4RTM - chains A and G of the 3 polymer chains in the assembly; structure by X-ray diffraction, 2.50 A resolution.

== Chain A ==
Name: DNA adenine methylase
Source organism: Escherichia coli
Reference sequence: H0Q7C9 (H0Q7C9_ECOLI); numbering as in UniProt (aligned over 1-278)
Amino-acid sequence (298 residues; row label = number of the first residue in the row; numbers below 1 keep their minus sign (Met-19 is residue -19)):
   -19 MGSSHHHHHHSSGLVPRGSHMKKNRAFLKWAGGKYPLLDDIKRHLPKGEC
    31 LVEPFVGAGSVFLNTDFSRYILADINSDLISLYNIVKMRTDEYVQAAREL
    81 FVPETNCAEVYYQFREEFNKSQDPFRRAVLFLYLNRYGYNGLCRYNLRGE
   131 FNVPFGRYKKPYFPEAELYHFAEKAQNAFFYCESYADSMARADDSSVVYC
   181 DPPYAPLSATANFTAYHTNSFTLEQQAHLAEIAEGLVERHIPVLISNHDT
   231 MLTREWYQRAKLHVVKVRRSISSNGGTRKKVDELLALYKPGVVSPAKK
Not modelled in the structure: -19 to 2, 189-198, 247-259, 271-278
Construct notes: expression tag (-19 to 0)
Ligand contacts: S-adenosylmethionine (SAM): Trp10, Ala11, Gly12, Gly13, Lys14, Pro34, Phe35, Val36, Gly37, Ala38, Gly39, Ser40, Asp54, Ile55, Asn56, Leu59, Glu163, Ser164, Tyr165, Asp181, Pro182, Pro183, Tyr184, Phe201, Gln205
From the paper describing this entry:
  - binding site for the 11-nt DNA strand (chain G): Arg124

== Chain G ==
Molecule: 11-nt DNA strand
Sequence (11 nucleotides; each row starts with the number of its first residue):
     1 ACGATCTTTAG

== Chain A / chain G interface ==
Residue-residue contacts (11):
  Tyr92(A) - DG11(G)  phosphate contact
  Arg95(A) - DG11(G)  salt bridge to the phosphate
  Arg124(A) - DA10(G)  hydrogen bond to the base
  Arg124(A) - DG11(G)  hydrogen bond to the base
  Asn126(A) - DT9(G)  phosphate contact
  Asn126(A) - DA10(G)  hydrogen bond to the phosphate
  Leu127(A) - DT8(G)  phosphate contact
  Leu127(A) - DT9(G)  hydrogen bond to the phosphate
  Asn132(A) - DA10(G)  hydrogen bond to the phosphate
  Asn132(A) - DG11(G)  phosphate contact
  Pro134(A) - DG11(G)  base contact
Also at the interface, not in a pair above, chain A (9 interface residues in all): Arg128, Val133

== In short ==
The interface between chain A and chain G involves 9 residues on one side and 4 on the other, with 5 hydrogen
bonds and 1 salt bridge. Polar contacts include Arg124(A)-DA10(G), Arg124(A)-DG11(G) and Asn126(A)-DA10(G).
Ligands of chain A: S-adenosylmethionine. From the paper: a binding site for the 11-nt DNA strand (chain G) at
Arg124(A).
Here chain A is DNA adenine methylase (Escherichia coli) and chain G is an 11-nt DNA strand. Entry 4RTM
(Complex of Escherichia coli DNA Adenine Methyltransferase (DAM) with AdoMet and with DNA Containing Distal
Pap ...) was determined by X-ray diffraction (same publication as 4RTJ, 4RTK, 4RTL, 4RTN, 4RTO, 4RTP and 3
further entries).
